Entry 9VKU (electron microscopy, 3.49 A resolution); this record covers chains A and E of the 8 polymer chains in the assembly.

Chain A:
Protein: RNA-dependent DNA polymerase
Source organism: Escherichia coli
Reference sequence: A0A6D0I497 (A0A6D0I497_ECOLX); numbering as in UniProt (aligned over 1-499)
Sequence (499 residues; each row starts with the number of its first residue):
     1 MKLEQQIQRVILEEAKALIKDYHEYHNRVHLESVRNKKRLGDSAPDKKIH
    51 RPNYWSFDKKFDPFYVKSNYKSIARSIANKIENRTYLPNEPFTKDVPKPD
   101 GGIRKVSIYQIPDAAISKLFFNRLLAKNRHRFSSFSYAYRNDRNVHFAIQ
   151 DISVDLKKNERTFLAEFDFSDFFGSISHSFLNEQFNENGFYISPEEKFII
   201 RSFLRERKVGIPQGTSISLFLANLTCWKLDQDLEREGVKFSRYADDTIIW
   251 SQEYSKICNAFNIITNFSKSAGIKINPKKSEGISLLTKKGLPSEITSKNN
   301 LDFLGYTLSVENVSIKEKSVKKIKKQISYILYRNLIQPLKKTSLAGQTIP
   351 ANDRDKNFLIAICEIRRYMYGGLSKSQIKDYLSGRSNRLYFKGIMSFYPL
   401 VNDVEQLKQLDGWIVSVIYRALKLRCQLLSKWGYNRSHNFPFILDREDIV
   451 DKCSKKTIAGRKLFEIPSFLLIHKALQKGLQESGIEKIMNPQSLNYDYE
What the authors report for this chain:
  - binding site for the 188-nt RNA strand (chain E): Tyr25, Arg205, Lys208
  - mutagenesis - Y25A, K98A/R104A, R140A: decreased catalytic activity
  - binding site for the 188-nt RNA strand: Arg205, Lys208
  - contacts within the chain: Lys98-Asp245 (hydrogen bond), Arg104-Asp245 (hydrogen bond), Arg140-Asp245 (hydrogen bond), Arg140-Asp246 (hydrogen bond)
  - mutagenesis - Y496A/Y498A: abolished catalytic activity
  - mutagenesis - Y496A/Y498A: abolished growth in response to phage defense
  - catalytic residues: Tyr243 to Asp246 (by similarity / conservation)

Chain E:
Molecule: 188-nt RNA strand
Source organism: Escherichia coli
Sequence (188 nucleotides; row label = number of the first residue in the row):
     1 CAUUCUCUCAUAGGGAUAACGGUGUGGCCUUCUACCUGUUAGAAAUAAUG
    51 GGUCUUCAGUUGUAAUUCGUUGCAACUGACGGGGGGGUGGUGUCAAAGCC
   101 GUUUCAACCAAGUGGUAACUUACUUUUACUUGGGUUUAUACCGUGGAAAA
   151 GCCUGAGUCUAACUCAGGCUUUUUUGUUUAGAGGGCUU
Unresolved in the structure: 42-45, 156-166, 179-188
What the authors report for this chain:
  - mutagenesis - G114C: abolished catalytic activity
  - mutagenesis - G114C: abolished growth

Interface between chain A and chain E:
Pairs across the interface (133):
  Tyr22(A) with C142(E), sugar contact
  His23(A) with G21(E), hydrogen bond to the sugar; G22(E), sugar contact; C142(E), base contact
  Tyr25(A) with U121(E), hydrogen bond to the base
  His26(A) with G21(E), base contact; C141(E), hydrogen bond to the sugar; C142(E), hydrogen bond to the sugar
  Asn27(A) with G22(E), hydrogen bond to the sugar; U23(E), hydrogen bond to the sugar; C141(E), base contact
  Val29(A) with U121(E), base contact
  His30(A) with A140(E), sugar contact; C141(E), sugar contact
  Leu31(A) with U23(E), sugar contact; G24(E), sugar contact
  Glu32(A) with U121(E), phosphate contact
  Lys47(A) with U121(E), base contact; C141(E), hydrogen bond to the phosphate
  Lys48(A) with U121(E), hydrogen bond to the base
  His50(A) with U121(E), hydrogen bond to the base
  Arg51(A) with U3(E), hydrogen bond to the base
  Lys59(A) with C1(E), base contact
  Lys60(A) with U11(E), sugar contact; A12(E), salt bridge to the phosphate
  Phe64(A) with U3(E), base contact
  Tyr65(A) with A12(E), hydrogen bond to the phosphate
  Lys67(A) with U4(E), salt bridge to the phosphate
  Asn69(A) with A12(E), base contact
  Lys71(A) with U6(E), salt bridge to the phosphate
  Ser72(A) with U8(E), hydrogen bond to the base; A10(E), hydrogen bond to the sugar; A12(E), hydrogen bond to the base
  Ile73(A) with U11(E), sugar contact
  Arg75(A) with A10(E), sugar contact
  Ser76(A) with U11(E), hydrogen bond to the phosphate
  Lys80(A) with U11(E), hydrogen bond to the base
  Val96(A) with U126(E), phosphate contact
  Pro97(A) with U125(E), phosphate contact
  Lys98(A) with U125(E), base contact
  Pro99(A) with U125(E), phosphate contact
  Arg104(A) with U125(E), hydrogen bond to the sugar; U126(E), salt bridge to the phosphate
  Val106(A) with U126(E), phosphate contact
  Arg140(A) with U125(E), hydrogen bond to the base; U126(E), base contact
  Asn141(A) with U126(E), sugar contact
  Lys318(A) with U125(E), salt bridge to the phosphate
  Ser319(A) with U127(E), hydrogen bond to the base
  Lys321(A) with A110(E), salt bridge to the phosphate
  Lys322(A) with C123(E), base contact; U124(E), hydrogen bond to the base; U127(E), hydrogen bond to the sugar
  Lys325(A) with C119(E), hydrogen bond to the base; U120(E), hydrogen bond to the base
  Gln326(A) with U120(E), hydrogen bond to the base; A122(E), base contact
  Ser328(A) with C108(E), sugar contact
  Tyr329(A) with C119(E), base contact; U120(E), stacking on the base
  Tyr332(A) with A107(E), base contact; C119(E), hydrogen bond to the phosphate
  Arg333(A) with U120(E), hydrogen bond to the sugar
  Ile336(A) with A107(E), sugar contact
  Gln337(A) with C119(E), hydrogen bond to the phosphate; U120(E), hydrogen bond to the phosphate
  Lys340(A) with A118(E), salt bridge to the phosphate
  Arg367(A) with U130(E), hydrogen bond to the base; U131(E), base contact
  Tyr368(A) with C129(E), base contact; U130(E), base contact
  Gly371(A) with U130(E), base contact; U131(E), base contact
  Gly372(A) with U131(E), base contact
  Lys375(A) with G81(E), hydrogen bond to the base
  Lys379(A) with U55(E), hydrogen bond to the sugar
  Asp380(A) with U55(E), hydrogen bond to the base
  Ser383(A) with U55(E), hydrogen bond to the base; U56(E), phosphate contact
  Arg385(A) with C32(E), base contact; U33(E), sugar contact; A34(E), hydrogen bond to the base; C54(E), hydrogen bond to the base; U55(E), hydrogen bond to the base
  Ser386(A) with C32(E), hydrogen bond to the base; U33(E), base contact
  Arg388(A) with U31(E), hydrogen bond to the sugar; C32(E), base contact
  Tyr390(A) with U131(E), hydrogen bond to the base; G132(E), hydrogen bond to the phosphate
  Lys392(A) with C129(E), base contact; U130(E), base contact
  Gly393(A) with C129(E), hydrogen bond to the base
  Ile394(A) with A128(E), base contact; C129(E), hydrogen bond to the base
  Phe397(A) with A128(E), base contact; C129(E), base contact
  Tyr398(A) with U127(E), hydrogen bond to the base; A128(E), hydrogen bond to the base
  Lys408(A) with G81(E), sugar contact
  Gln409(A) with G82(E), sugar contact
  Asp411(A) with G81(E), hydrogen bond to the base
  Gly412(A) with G81(E), phosphate contact; G82(E), base contact
  Trp413(A) with G82(E), base contact; C108(E), phosphate contact
  Val415(A) with G81(E), base contact
  Ser416(A) with G82(E), hydrogen bond to the base
  Val417(A) with A107(E), sugar contact; C108(E), sugar contact
  Arg420(A) with G82(E), hydrogen bond to the base; G83(E), hydrogen bond to the base; A106(E), hydrogen bond to the base; C108(E), salt bridge to the phosphate
  Lys423(A) with C105(E), salt bridge to the phosphate; A106(E), salt bridge to the phosphate
  Leu424(A) with A107(E), sugar contact
  Gln427(A) with A106(E), hydrogen bond to the phosphate
  Arg446(A) with G82(E), salt bridge to the phosphate
  Val450(A) with G81(E), base contact
  Thr457(A) with G52(E), hydrogen bond to the phosphate
  Gly460(A) with G51(E), hydrogen bond to the phosphate
  Ile466(A) with G81(E), hydrogen bond to the base
  Pro467(A) with G81(E), hydrogen bond to the base
  Ser468(A) with G81(E), base contact
  Leu470(A) with C80(E), sugar contact
  Lys474(A) with U56(E), hydrogen bond to the base
  Asn495(A) with G133(E), sugar contact
  Tyr496(A) with G132(E), sugar contact
  Asp497(A) with U30(E), hydrogen bond to the sugar; U31(E), hydrogen bond to the sugar; G132(E), base contact
  Glu499(A) with C32(E), phosphate contact
Interface residues without a listed pair, chain A (107 interface residues in all): Glu24, Asp46, Ile49, Ser68, Ile77, Leu87, Asn89, Pro112, Leu304, Gly305, Lys324, Ser376, Leu382, Asn387, Ile414, Ala421, Ala459, Lys462, Pro491
Interface residues without a listed pair, chain E (55 interface residues in all): G13, U53, C109, A111, G143

Summary:
107 residues of chain A face 55 of chain E across their interface; the contacts include 57 hydrogen bonds, 11
salt bridges and 1 aromatic stacking contact. Among the polar pairs are Tyr25(A)-U121(E), Lys48(A)-U121(E) and
His50(A)-U121(E). From the paper: the catalytic residue Tyr243(A); Y25A, K98A/R104A and R140A of chain A
reduce catalytic activity; 5 substitutions were tested in all.
Chain A is RNA-dependent DNA polymerase and chain E is a 188-nt RNA strand, both from Escherichia coli; the
structure, Cryo-EM structure of DRT9 tetramer complex, was determined by electron microscopy, deposited
together with 9VMA.
